PDB entry 6UMZ | X-ray diffraction, 0.90 A resolution | chain A

# Chain A
Name: Photoactive yellow protein
From: Halorhodospira halophila
UniProt: P16113 (PYP_HALHA); residue numbers follow UniProt; this construct covers 1-125
Sequence (128 residues; row label = number of the first residue in the row; numbers below 1 keep their minus sign (Gly-2 is residue -2)):
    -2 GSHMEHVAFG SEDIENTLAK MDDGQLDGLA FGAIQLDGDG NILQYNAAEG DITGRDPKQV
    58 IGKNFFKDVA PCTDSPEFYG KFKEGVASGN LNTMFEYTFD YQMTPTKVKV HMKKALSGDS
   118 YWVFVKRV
Unresolved in the structure: -2
Differences from the reference sequence: expression tag (-2 to 0)
Covalent attachments: (2E)-3-(3-bromo-4-hydroxyphenyl)prop-2-enoic acid (QBV) linked to Cys69
Residues lining bound ligands: QBV ((2E)-3-(3-bromo-4-hydroxyphenyl)prop-2-enoic acid): Ile31, Tyr42, Glu46, Thr50, Arg52, Val57, Phe62, Val66, Ala67, Pro68, Thr70, Phe96, Asp97, Tyr98
Reported in the primary citation:
  - binding site for QBV: Arg52, Val57, Val66, Cys69
  - conformationally variable residues: Arg52, Val57, Val66

# Overview
Covalently linked compound QBV: at Cys69. From the paper: a binding site for QBV at Arg52, Val57 and Val66
among others; conformational variability at Arg52, Val57 and Val66.
Chain A is Photoactive yellow protein (Halorhodospira halophila); the structure, Crystal structure of
photoactive yellow protein (PYP); 3-Br-p-coumaric acid chromophore, was determined by X-ray diffraction (same
publication as 6UMY, 6UN2 and 6UN4).
